Entry 8J8F (electron microscopy, 2.98 A resolution); this record covers chains A and T of the 5 polymer chains in the assembly.

== Chain A ==
Molecule: DNA polymerase
Organism: Monkeypox virus
UniProtKB: Q5IXW8 (Q5IXW8_MONPV); numbering as in UniProt (aligned over 1-1006)
Sequence (1029 residues; numbered -22 to 1006; the number before each row is that of its first residue; numbers below 1 keep their minus sign (Met-22 is residue -22)):
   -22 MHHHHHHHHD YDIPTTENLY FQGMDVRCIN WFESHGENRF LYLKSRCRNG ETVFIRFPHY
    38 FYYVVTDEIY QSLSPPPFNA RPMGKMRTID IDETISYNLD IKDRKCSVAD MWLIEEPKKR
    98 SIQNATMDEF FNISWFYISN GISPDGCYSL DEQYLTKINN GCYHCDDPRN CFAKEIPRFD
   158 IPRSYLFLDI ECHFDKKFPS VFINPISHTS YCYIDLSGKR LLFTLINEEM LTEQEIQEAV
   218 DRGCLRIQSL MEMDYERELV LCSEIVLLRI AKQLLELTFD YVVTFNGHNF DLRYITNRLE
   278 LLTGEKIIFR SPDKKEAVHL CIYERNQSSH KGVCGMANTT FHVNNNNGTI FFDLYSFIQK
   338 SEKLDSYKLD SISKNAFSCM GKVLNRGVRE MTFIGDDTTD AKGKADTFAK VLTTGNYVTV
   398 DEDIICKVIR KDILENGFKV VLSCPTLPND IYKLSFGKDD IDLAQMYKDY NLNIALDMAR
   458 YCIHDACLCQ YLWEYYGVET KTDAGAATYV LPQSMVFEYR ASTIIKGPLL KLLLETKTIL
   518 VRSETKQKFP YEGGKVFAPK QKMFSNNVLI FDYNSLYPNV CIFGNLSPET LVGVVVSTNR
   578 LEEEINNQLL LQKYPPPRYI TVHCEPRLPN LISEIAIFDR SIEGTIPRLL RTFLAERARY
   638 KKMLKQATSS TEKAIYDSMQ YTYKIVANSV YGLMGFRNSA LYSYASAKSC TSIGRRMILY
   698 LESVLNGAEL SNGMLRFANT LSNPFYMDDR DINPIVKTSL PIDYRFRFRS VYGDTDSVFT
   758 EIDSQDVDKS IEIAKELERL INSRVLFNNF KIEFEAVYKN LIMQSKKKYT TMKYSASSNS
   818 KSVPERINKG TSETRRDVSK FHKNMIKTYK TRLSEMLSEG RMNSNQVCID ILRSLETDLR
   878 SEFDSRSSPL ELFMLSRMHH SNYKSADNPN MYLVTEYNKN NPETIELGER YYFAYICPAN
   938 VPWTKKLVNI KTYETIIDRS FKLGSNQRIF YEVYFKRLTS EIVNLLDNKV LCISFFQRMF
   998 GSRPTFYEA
Disordered / not traced: -22 to -1, 1005-1006
Construct notes: initiating methionine (-22); expression tag (-21 to 0); engineered mutation Phe108 (Leu in Q5IXW8), Leu411 (Trp in Q5IXW8)
Ion coordination: Ca2+ site 1: Asp166, Ile167; Ca2+ site 2: Tyr550, Asp753 (together with 2'-deoxycytidine-5'-triphosphate)
Residues lining bound ligands: 2'-deoxycytidine-5'-triphosphate (DCP): Asp549, Tyr550, Asn551, Ser552, Leu553, Tyr554, Pro555, Arg634, Lys661, Asn665, Asp753

== Chain T ==
Molecule: 38-nt DNA strand
Sequence (38 nucleotides; each row starts with the number of its first residue; numbers below 1 keep their minus sign (DG-10 is residue -10)):
   -10 GTTTTTTTTT TTTGATAACT TAATCTCACA TAGCAGCT
Disordered / not traced: -10 to -5, 18-27

== How chain A and chain T interact ==
Residue-residue contacts (47; chain A residue first):
  Arg16(A) - DT-1(T)  hydrogen bond to the base
  His36(A) - DT-1(T)  base contact
  Phe38(A) - DT-1(T)  base contact
  Phe108(A) - DT0(T)  stacking on the base
  Asn109(A) - DT-1(T)  base contact
  Asn109(A) - DT0(T)  base contact
  Gln304(A) - DT2(T)  phosphate contact
  Ser305(A) - DT1(T)  hydrogen bond to the base
  His307(A) - DT2(T)  hydrogen bond to the phosphate
  His307(A) - DG3(T)  sugar contact
  His307(A) - DA4(T)  salt bridge to the phosphate
  Lys308(A) - DA4(T)  salt bridge to the phosphate
  Tyr496(A) - DT2(T)  phosphate contact
  Arg497(A) - DT2(T)  hydrogen bond to the phosphate
  Arg497(A) - DG3(T)  phosphate contact
  Ala498(A) - DG3(T)  phosphate contact
  Ser499(A) - DT2(T)  base contact
  Ser499(A) - DG3(T)  hydrogen bond to the phosphate
  Thr500(A) - DT1(T)  sugar contact
  Thr500(A) - DT2(T)  hydrogen bond to the phosphate
  Lys525(A) - DT5(T)  salt bridge to the phosphate
  Tyr528(A) - DA4(T)  phosphate contact
  Tyr528(A) - DT5(T)  sugar contact
  Glu529(A) - DT5(T)  phosphate contact
  Glu529(A) - DA6(T)  phosphate contact
  Gly530(A) - DT5(T)  hydrogen bond to the phosphate
  Gly530(A) - DA6(T)  hydrogen bond to the phosphate
  Gly531(A) - DA6(T)  sugar contact
  Asn665(A) - DG3(T)  hydrogen bond to the base
  Ser666(A) - DG3(T)  base contact
  Gly669(A) - DG3(T)  base contact
  Leu670(A) - DG3(T)  sugar contact
  Gly672(A) - DA4(T)  sugar contact
  Phe673(A) - DT2(T)  sugar contact
  Phe673(A) - DG3(T)  phosphate contact
  Phe673(A) - DA4(T)  phosphate contact
  Asn675(A) - DT2(T)  base contact
  Lys803(A) - DA7(T)  salt bridge to the phosphate
  Lys803(A) - DC8(T)  phosphate contact
  Lys804(A) - DA6(T)  base contact
  Lys805(A) - DT9(T)  sugar contact
  Asn946(A) - DA12(T)  phosphate contact
  Ile947(A) - DA11(T)  phosphate contact
  Ile947(A) - DA12(T)  hydrogen bond to the phosphate
  Arg974(A) - DT10(T)  hydrogen bond to the phosphate
  Arg974(A) - DA11(T)  salt bridge to the phosphate
  Tyr1004(A) - DC8(T)  hydrogen bond to the phosphate
Also at the interface, not in a pair above, chain A (43 interface residues in all): Lys96, Phe107, Ile110, Lys503, Val533, Tyr668, Ser802, Lys948, Val970, Ser977

== In short ==
43 residues of chain A and 14 residues of chain T are in contact; the contacts include 12 hydrogen bonds, 5
salt bridges and 1 aromatic stacking contact. Polar contacts include Arg16(A)-DT-1(T), Ser305(A)-DT1(T) and
Asn665(A)-DG3(T). Chain A binds 2'-deoxycytidine-5'-triphosphate.
Chain A is DNA polymerase (Monkeypox virus) and chain T is a 38-nt DNA strand; the structure, Monkeypox virus
DNA replication holoenzyme F8, A22 and E4 in complex with a DNA duplex and ..., was determined by electron
microscopy (same publication as 8J8G and 8J86).
